Entry 7D7D (electron microscopy, 4.50 A resolution (low resolution: residue-level contacts below are approximate; hydrogen-bond / salt-bridge calls are withheld)); this record covers chains C and N of the 12 polymer chains in the assembly.

[Chain C]
Protein: DNA-directed RNA polymerase subunit beta
Organism: Escherichia coli 1-392-07_S4_C3
Notes: EC 2.7.7.6
UniProtKB: A0A080FHH4 (A0A080FHH4_ECOLX); residues 1-1342 here = UniProt positions 1-1342
Sequence (1342 residues; numbered 1 to 1342; the number before each row is that of its first residue):
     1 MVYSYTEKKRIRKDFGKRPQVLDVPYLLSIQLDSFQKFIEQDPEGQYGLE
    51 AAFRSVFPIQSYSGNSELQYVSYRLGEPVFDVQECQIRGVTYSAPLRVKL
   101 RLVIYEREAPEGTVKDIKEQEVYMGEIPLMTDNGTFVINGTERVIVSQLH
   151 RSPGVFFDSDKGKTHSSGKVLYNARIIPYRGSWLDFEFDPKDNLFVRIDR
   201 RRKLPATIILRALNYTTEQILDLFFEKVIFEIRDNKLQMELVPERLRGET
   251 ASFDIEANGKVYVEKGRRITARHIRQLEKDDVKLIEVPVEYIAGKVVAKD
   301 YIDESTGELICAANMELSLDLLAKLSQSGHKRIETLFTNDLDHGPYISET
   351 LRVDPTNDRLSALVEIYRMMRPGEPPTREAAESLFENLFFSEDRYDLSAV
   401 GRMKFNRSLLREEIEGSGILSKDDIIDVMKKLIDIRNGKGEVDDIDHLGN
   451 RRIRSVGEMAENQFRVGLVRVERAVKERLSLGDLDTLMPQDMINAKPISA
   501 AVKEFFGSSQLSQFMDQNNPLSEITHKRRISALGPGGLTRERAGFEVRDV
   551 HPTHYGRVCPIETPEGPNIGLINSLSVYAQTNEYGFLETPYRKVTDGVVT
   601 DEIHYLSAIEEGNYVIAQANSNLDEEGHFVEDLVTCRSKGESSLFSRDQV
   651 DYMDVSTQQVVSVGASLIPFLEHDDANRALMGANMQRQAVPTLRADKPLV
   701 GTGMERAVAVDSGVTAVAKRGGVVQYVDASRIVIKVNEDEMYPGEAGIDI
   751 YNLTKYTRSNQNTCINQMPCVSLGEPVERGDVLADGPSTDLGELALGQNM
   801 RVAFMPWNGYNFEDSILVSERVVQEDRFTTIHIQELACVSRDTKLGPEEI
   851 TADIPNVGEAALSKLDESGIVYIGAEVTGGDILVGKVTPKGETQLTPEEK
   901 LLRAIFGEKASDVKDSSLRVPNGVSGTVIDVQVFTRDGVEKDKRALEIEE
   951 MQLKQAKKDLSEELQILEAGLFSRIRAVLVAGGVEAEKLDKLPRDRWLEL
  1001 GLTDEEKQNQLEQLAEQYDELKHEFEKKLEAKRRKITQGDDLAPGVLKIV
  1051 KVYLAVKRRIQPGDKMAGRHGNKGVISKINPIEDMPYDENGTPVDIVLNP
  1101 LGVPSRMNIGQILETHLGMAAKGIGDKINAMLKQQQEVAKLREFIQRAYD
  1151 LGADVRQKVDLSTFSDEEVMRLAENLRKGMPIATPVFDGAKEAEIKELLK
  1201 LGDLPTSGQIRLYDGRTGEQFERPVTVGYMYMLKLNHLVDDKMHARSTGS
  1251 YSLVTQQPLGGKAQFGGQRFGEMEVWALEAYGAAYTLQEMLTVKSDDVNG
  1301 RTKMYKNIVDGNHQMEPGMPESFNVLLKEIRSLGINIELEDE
Disordered / not traced: 1, 1342

[Chain N]
Molecule: nontemplate strand (59-nt DNA)
Sequence (59 nucleotides; each row starts with the number of its first residue; note: 6 numbers in that range are skipped by the numbering (no residue carries them; nothing is unmodelled there); a row labelled like 31A-31G holds insertion residues (31A, then the next letters in order); numbers below 1 keep their minus sign (DC-5 is residue -5)):
    -5 CTAATAAAGAGCTCAGCACTATTACTGAGAGTATAAA
31A-31G TACTCCT
    38 GATACTGAAGCAGCC
Disordered / not traced: -5 to -2, 31A-31G

[Interface between chain C and chain N]
Residue-residue contacts (11; chain C residue first):
  Arg151(C) - DA39(N)
  Gly181(C) - DG38(N)
  Ser182(C) - DG38(N)
  Trp183(C) - DG38(N)
  Asp199(C) - DG38(N)
  Ile445(C) - DA39(N)
  Leu481(C) - DT28(N)
  Gly536(C) - DA39(N)
  Gly537(C) - DA39(N)
  Leu538(C) - DA39(N)
  Arg542(C) - DT40(N)
Other interface residues (no listed pair), chain C (12 interface residues in all): Gly544
Other interface residues (no listed pair), chain N (5 interface residues in all): DA41

[Summary]
12 residues of chain C face 5 of chain N across their interface.
Here chain C is DNA-directed RNA polymerase subunit beta (Escherichia coli 1-392-07_S4_C3) and chain N is
nontemplate strand (59-nt DNA). Entry 7D7D (CryoEM structure of gp45-dependent transcription activation
complex) was determined by electron microscopy together with 7D7C from the same study.
